4MCC - chains A and B; structure by X-ray diffraction, 1.95 A resolution.

== Chain A (and B) ==
Molecule: tRNA (guanine-N(1)-)-methyltransferase
From: Haemophilus influenzae
Notes: EC 2.1.1.228; chain B of this document is another copy of the same molecule, construct and numbering; everything in this record applies to it too
UniProt: P43912 (TRMD_HAEIN); residue numbers follow UniProt; this construct covers 1-246
Amino-acid sequence (246 residues; each row starts with the number of its first residue):
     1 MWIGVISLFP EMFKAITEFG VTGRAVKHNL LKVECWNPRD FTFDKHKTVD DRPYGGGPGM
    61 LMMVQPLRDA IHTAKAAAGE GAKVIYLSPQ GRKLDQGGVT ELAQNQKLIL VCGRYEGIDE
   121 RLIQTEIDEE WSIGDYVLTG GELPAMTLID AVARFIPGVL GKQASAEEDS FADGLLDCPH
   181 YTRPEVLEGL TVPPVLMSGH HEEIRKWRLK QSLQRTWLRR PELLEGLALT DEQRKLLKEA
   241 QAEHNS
Not modelled in the structure: 161-173, 220-246 (chain B: 161-172, 246)
Small-molecule neighbours: 21X (N-[4-(aminomethyl)benzyl]-4-oxo-3,4-dihydrothieno[2,3-d]pyrimidine-5-carboxamide): Leu87, Ser88, Pro89, Gly113, Tyr115, Glu116, Gly117, Trp131, Ser132, Ile133, Gly134, Tyr136, Val137, Leu138, Thr139, Gly140, Gly141, Pro144
Swiss-Prot annotation at these positions:
  - active site: Asp169 (Proton acceptor)
  - binding site (S-adenosyl-L-methionine): Tyr86, Gly113, Ile133 to Leu138

== Chain A / chain B interface ==
Contacting residue pairs - 153 pairs, chain A then chain B:
  Phe9(A) - Phe19(B)  hydrophobic
  Phe9(A) - Gly20(B)
  Glu11(A) - Phe19(B)
  Met12(A) - Ala15(B)
  Met12(A) - Phe19(B)  hydrophobic
  Ala15(A) - Met12(B)
  Ile16(A) - Leu143(B)  hydrophobic
  Phe19(A) - Glu11(B)
  Phe19(A) - Met12(B)  hydrophobic
  Gly20(A) - Phe9(B)
  Val21(A) - Thr139(B)
  Asp51(A) - Thr182(B)  hydrogen bond
  Asp51(A) - Arg183(B)  salt bridge
  Arg52(A) - Thr182(B)  hydrogen bond (backbone-side chain)
  Pro53(A) - Tyr181(B)
  Tyr54(A) - Tyr181(B)  hydrogen bond (backbone-backbone)
  Tyr54(A) - Thr182(B)
  Tyr54(A) - Arg183(B)
  Tyr54(A) - Pro184(B)
  Tyr54(A) - Glu185(B)
  Tyr54(A) - Val192(B)  hydrophobic
  Tyr54(A) - Leu196(B)
  Tyr54(A) - Met197(B)  hydrophobic
  Tyr54(A) - Arg208(B)  hydrogen bond (backbone-side chain)
  Gly55(A) - Leu196(B)  hydrogen bond (backbone-backbone)
  Gly55(A) - Ile204(B)
  Gly55(A) - Arg208(B)  hydrogen bond (backbone-side chain)
  Gly56(A) - Arg208(B)  hydrogen bond (backbone-side chain)
  Leu61(A) - His180(B)
  Leu61(A) - Tyr181(B)
  Leu61(A) - Thr182(B)
  Met62(A) - Thr182(B)
  Val64(A) - Thr182(B)
  Val64(A) - Arg183(B)
  Val64(A) - Leu187(B)  hydrophobic
  Arg68(A) - Glu188(B)  salt bridge
  Pro89(A) - Leu176(B)
  Gln90(A) - Asp177(B)
  Gln90(A) - Arg215(B)
  Gln90(A) - Arg219(B)  hydrogen bond (backbone-side chain)
  Lys93(A) - Arg220(B)
  Leu94(A) - Tyr136(B)
  Asp95(A) - Asp135(B)
  Gln96(A) - Asp135(B)  hydrogen bond (backbone-backbone)
  Gln96(A) - Tyr136(B)
  Gln96(A) - Val137(B)  hydrogen bond (side chain-backbone)
  Val99(A) - Tyr136(B)  hydrophobic
  Glu116(A) - His180(B)
  Ile118(A) - His180(B)
  Asp119(A) - His180(B)
  Asp119(A) - Tyr181(B)
  Asp119(A) - Thr182(B)  hydrogen bond (side chain-backbone)
  Glu120(A) - Pro179(B)
  Glu120(A) - His180(B)  hydrogen bond (backbone-backbone)
  Glu120(A) - Tyr181(B)
  Glu120(A) - Arg215(B)  salt bridge
  Arg121(A) - Tyr181(B)
  Arg121(A) - Thr182(B)  hydrogen bond (side chain-backbone)
  Arg121(A) - Pro184(B)  hydrogen bond (side chain-backbone)
  Arg121(A) - Glu185(B)  hydrogen bond (side chain-backbone)
  Arg121(A) - Val186(B)
  Arg121(A) - Leu187(B)
  Arg121(A) - Leu190(B)  hydrogen bond (side chain-backbone)
  Arg121(A) - Thr191(B)
  Arg121(A) - Val192(B)
  Leu122(A) - Leu187(B)  hydrophobic
  Gln124(A) - Leu190(B)
  Thr125(A) - Glu188(B)
  Thr125(A) - Leu190(B)
  Glu126(A) - Glu188(B)
  Glu130(A) - Arg219(B)  salt bridge
  Ile133(A) - Ile133(B)
  Ile133(A) - Tyr136(B)  hydrogen bond (backbone-side chain)
  Asp135(A) - Asp95(B)
  Asp135(A) - Gln96(B)  hydrogen bond (backbone-backbone)
  Asp135(A) - Arg220(B)  salt bridge
  Tyr136(A) - Leu94(B)
  Tyr136(A) - Gln96(B)
  Tyr136(A) - Val99(B)  hydrophobic
  Tyr136(A) - Ile133(B)  hydrogen bond (side chain-backbone)
  Tyr136(A) - Tyr136(B)  hydrogen bond
  Tyr136(A) - Thr147(B)
  Val137(A) - Gln96(B)  hydrogen bond (backbone-side chain)
  Val137(A) - Ala151(B)
  Val137(A) - Arg154(B)
  Leu138(A) - Thr147(B)
  Leu138(A) - Asp150(B)
  Leu138(A) - Ala151(B)  hydrophobic
  Thr139(A) - Val21(B)
  Thr139(A) - Asp150(B)  hydrogen bond
  Thr139(A) - Arg154(B)
  Leu143(A) - Ile16(B)  hydrophobic
  Leu143(A) - Met146(B)
  Leu143(A) - Thr147(B)
  Leu143(A) - Asp150(B)
  Met146(A) - Leu143(B)
  Thr147(A) - Tyr136(B)
  Thr147(A) - Leu138(B)
  Thr147(A) - Leu143(B)
  Asp150(A) - Leu138(B)
  Asp150(A) - Thr139(B)  hydrogen bond
  Asp150(A) - Leu143(B)
  Ala151(A) - Val137(B)
  Ala151(A) - Leu138(B)  hydrophobic
  Arg154(A) - Val137(B)
  Arg154(A) - Thr139(B)
  Leu175(A) - Gln90(B)
  Leu176(A) - Gln90(B)
  Asp177(A) - Gln90(B)  hydrogen bond (backbone-side chain)
  Pro179(A) - Glu120(B)
  His180(A) - Leu61(B)
  His180(A) - Glu116(B)  hydrogen bond (side chain-backbone)
  His180(A) - Ile118(B)  hydrogen bond (side chain-backbone)
  His180(A) - Asp119(B)
  His180(A) - Glu120(B)  hydrogen bond (backbone-backbone)
  Tyr181(A) - Pro53(B)
  Tyr181(A) - Tyr54(B)  hydrogen bond (backbone-backbone)
  Tyr181(A) - Leu61(B)
  Tyr181(A) - Asp119(B)
  Tyr181(A) - Glu120(B)
  Tyr181(A) - Arg121(B)
  Thr182(A) - Asp51(B)  hydrogen bond
  Thr182(A) - Arg52(B)  hydrogen bond (side chain-backbone)
  Thr182(A) - Tyr54(B)
  Thr182(A) - Leu61(B)
  Thr182(A) - Met62(B)
  Thr182(A) - Val64(B)
  Thr182(A) - Asp119(B)  hydrogen bond (backbone-side chain)
  Thr182(A) - Arg121(B)  hydrogen bond (backbone-side chain)
  Arg183(A) - Asp51(B)  salt bridge
  Arg183(A) - Tyr54(B)
  Arg183(A) - Val64(B)
  Pro184(A) - Tyr54(B)
  Pro184(A) - Arg121(B)  hydrogen bond (backbone-side chain)
  Glu185(A) - Tyr54(B)  hydrogen bond (backbone-side chain)
  Glu185(A) - Arg121(B)  hydrogen bond (backbone-side chain)
  Val186(A) - Arg121(B)
  Leu187(A) - Val64(B)  hydrophobic
  Leu187(A) - Arg121(B)
  Leu187(A) - Leu122(B)  hydrophobic
  Glu188(A) - Arg68(B)  salt bridge
  Glu188(A) - Thr125(B)
  Glu188(A) - Glu126(B)
  Leu190(A) - Arg121(B)  hydrogen bond (backbone-side chain)
  Leu190(A) - Thr125(B)
  Val192(A) - Tyr54(B)  hydrophobic
  Val192(A) - Arg121(B)
  Leu196(A) - Tyr54(B)
  Leu196(A) - Gly55(B)
  Met197(A) - Tyr54(B)  hydrophobic
  Glu203(A) - Gly55(B)
  Lys206(A) - Gly55(B)
  Lys206(A) - Gly56(B)
Also at the interface, not in a pair above, chain A (70 interface residues in all): Gly57, Met63, Arg114, Thr191
Also at the interface, not in a pair above, chain B (70 interface residues in all): Lys93, Arg114, Gly117, Gln124, Leu223

== Overview ==
The chain A/chain B interface involves 70 residues from each chain; the contacts include 36 hydrogen bonds and
7 salt bridges. Among the polar pairs are Asp51(A)-Arg183(B), Arg68(A)-Glu188(B) and Glu120(A)-Arg215(B).
Chain A binds compound 21X.
Both chains are tRNA (guanine-N(1)-)-methyltransferase (Haemophilus influenzae). Entry 4MCC (HinTrmD in
complex with N-[4-(AMINOMETHYL)BENZYL]-4-OXO-3,4-DIHYDROTHIENO[2,3-D]PYRIMIDINE-5-CARBOXAMIDE) was determined
by X-ray diffraction, deposited together with 4MCD and 4MCB.
